6SX0 - chains A and D of the 4 polymer chains in the assembly; structure by X-ray diffraction, 1.75 A resolution.

Chain A:
Name: Non-structural protein 1
From: Influenza A virus (A/turkey/Italy/977/1999(H7N1))
Reference sequence: Q1PST0 (Q1PST0_9INFA); residues 2-73 here = UniProt positions 2-73
Chain sequence (77 residues; each row starts with the number of its first residue; numbers below 1 keep their minus sign (Gly-3 is residue -3)):
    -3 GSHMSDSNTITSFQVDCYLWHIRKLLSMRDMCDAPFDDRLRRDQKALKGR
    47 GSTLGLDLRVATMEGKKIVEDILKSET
Disordered / not traced: -3 to 1, 72-73
Construct notes: expression tag (-3 to 1)
Residues lining bound ligands: N-cyclohexyltaurine (NHE; 2-[N-cyclohexylamino]ethane sulfonic acid): Ile6, Gln10, Gly51, Leu52, Asp53, Val56
From the paper describing this entry:
  - conformationally variable residues (side-chain flip): Arg37, Arg38, Lys41
  - contacts within the chain: Arg38-Asp39 (hydrogen bond)
  - binding site for the 19-nt RNA strand: Pro31, Arg35, Arg38
  - self-association interface (contacts with another copy of this molecule); pairs are residue here / residue on that copy: Arg38-Arg38
  - binding site for the 19-nt RNA strand (chain D): Arg37, Arg38, Thr49
  - mutagenesis - R38A/K41A: abolished binding to AWFC01
  - mutagenesis - R38A/K41A: abolished binding to both RNAs
  - mutagenesis - R38A/K41A: abolished binding to the 19-nt RNA strand (chain D)

Chain D:
Molecule: 19-nt RNA strand
Sequence (19 nucleotides; row label = number of the first residue in the row):
     1 GGUAACUGUUACAGUUACC

Interface between chain A and chain D:
Pairs across the interface - 11 pairs, chain A then chain D:
  Ala30(A) with U15(D), sugar contact; U16(D), sugar contact
  Pro31(A) with U16(D), sugar contact
  Arg38(A) with C6(D), salt bridge to the phosphate; U7(D), salt bridge to the phosphate
  Ala42(A) with A5(D), phosphate contact; C6(D), phosphate contact
  Gly45(A) with A4(D), hydrogen bond to the sugar
  Arg46(A) with A4(D), hydrogen bond to the sugar; A5(D), sugar contact
  Thr49(A) with A4(D), hydrogen bond to the sugar
Also at the interface, not in a pair above, chain A (10 interface residues in all): Asp29, Asp34, Lys41

In short:
Chain A and chain D form an interface of 10 and 6 residues respectively; the contacts include 3 hydrogen bonds
and 2 salt bridges. Polar pairs include Gly45(A)-A4(D), Arg46(A)-A4(D) and Thr49(A)-A4(D). From the paper: a
binding site for the 19-nt RNA strand at Pro31(A), Arg35(A) and Arg38(A); R38A/K41A of chain A abolish binding
to AWFC01.
Chain A is Non-structural protein 1 (Influenza A virus (A/turkey/Italy/977/1999(H7N1))) and chain D is a 19-nt
RNA strand; the structure, Specific dsRNA recognition by wild type H7N1 NS1 RNA-binding domain, was determined
by X-ray diffraction together with 6SW8, 6SX2 and 6ZLC from the same study.
